Entry 2ASD (X-ray diffraction, 1.95 A resolution); this record covers chains E and A of the 3 polymer chains in the assembly.

[Chain E]
Molecule: 19-nt DNA strand
Sequence (19 nucleotides; numbered 901 to 919; the number before each row is that of its first residue):
   901 CTAACGCTAC CATCCAACC
Unresolved in the structure: 901-902
Modified residues: 8OG (8-oxo-2'-deoxy-guanosine-5'-monophosphate) at position 906

[Chain A]
Protein: DNA polymerase IV
Source organism: Sulfolobus solfataricus
Notes: EC 2.7.7.7
UniProt: Q97W02 (DPO42_SULSO); residue numbers follow UniProt; this construct covers 2-352
Sequence (360 residues; row label = number of the first residue in the row; numbers below 1 keep their minus sign (Gly-7 is residue -7)):
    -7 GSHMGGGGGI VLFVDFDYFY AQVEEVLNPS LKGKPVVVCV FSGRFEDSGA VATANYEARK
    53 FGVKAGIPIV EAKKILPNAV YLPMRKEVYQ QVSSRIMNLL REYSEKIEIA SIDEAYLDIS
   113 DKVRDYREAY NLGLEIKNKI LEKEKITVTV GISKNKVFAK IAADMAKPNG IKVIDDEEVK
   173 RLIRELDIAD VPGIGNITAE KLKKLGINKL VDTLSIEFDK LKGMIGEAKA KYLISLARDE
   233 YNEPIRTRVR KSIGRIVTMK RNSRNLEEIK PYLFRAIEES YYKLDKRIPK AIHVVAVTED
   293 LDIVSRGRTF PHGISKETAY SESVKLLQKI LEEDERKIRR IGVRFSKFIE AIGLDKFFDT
Unresolved in the structure: -7 to 0, 342-352
Differences from the reference sequence: cloning artifact (-7 to 1)
Swiss-Prot annotation at these positions:
  - active site: Glu106
  - binding site (Mg(2+)): Asp7, Asp105
  - site: Tyr12 (Substrate discrimination)
  - mutagenesis: Asp105 to Glu106 (Loss of function), Glu342 to Thr352 (Almost complete loss of interaction with PCNA)
Bound ions: Ca2+ site 1: Asp7, Glu106 (shared with 1 residue of chain D); Ca2+ site 2: Asp7, Phe8, Asp105 (together with 2'-deoxycytidine-5'-triphosphate); Ca2+ site 3: Ala181, Ile186
Ligand contacts: 2'-deoxycytidine-5'-triphosphate (DCP): Asp7, Phe8, Asp9, Tyr10, Phe11, Tyr12, Ala44, Thr45, Tyr48, Arg51, Ala57, Gly58, Ile104, Asp105, Lys159
From the paper describing this entry:
  - binding site for the 19-nt DNA strand (chain E): Val32, Ser34, Ala42, Gly58, Arg331, Arg332
  - binding site for 2'-deoxycytidine-5'-triphosphate: Tyr12, Ala44, Ala57
  - conformationally variable residues: Arg332
  - specificity-determining residues: Arg331, Arg332

[Interface between chain E and chain A]
Residue-residue contacts (37):
  DA903(E) - Lys66(A)  base contact
  DA904(E) - Pro60(A)  sugar contact
  DA904(E) - Glu63(A)  hydrogen bond to the base
  DA904(E) - Lys66(A)  base contact
  DC905(E) - Gly41(A)  hydrogen bond to the phosphate
  DC905(E) - Pro60(A)  sugar contact
  DC905(E) - Leu293(A)  base contact
  8OG_906(E) - Val32(A)  sugar contact
  8OG_906(E) - Ser34(A)  hydrogen bond to the phosphate
  8OG_906(E) - Ser40(A)  phosphate contact
  8OG_906(E) - Gly41(A)  phosphate contact
  8OG_906(E) - Ala42(A)  base contact
  8OG_906(E) - Gly58(A)  base contact
  8OG_906(E) - Arg331(A)  salt bridge to the phosphate
  8OG_906(E) - Arg332(A)  salt bridge to the phosphate
  DC907(E) - Val32(A)  sugar contact
  DC907(E) - Ser34(A)  phosphate contact
  DC907(E) - Arg247(A)  phosphate contact
  DC907(E) - Ile248(A)  sugar contact
  DC907(E) - Thr250(A)  hydrogen bond to the phosphate
  DC907(E) - Arg332(A)  phosphate contact
  DT908(E) - Arg247(A)  salt bridge to the phosphate
  DT908(E) - Ile248(A)  hydrogen bond to the phosphate
  DT908(E) - Arg336(A)  sugar contact
  DA909(E) - Arg242(A)  phosphate contact
  DA909(E) - Ser244(A)  sugar contact
  DA909(E) - Ile245(A)  phosphate contact
  DA909(E) - Gly246(A)  hydrogen bond to the phosphate
  DA909(E) - Arg336(A)  salt bridge to the phosphate
  DC910(E) - Arg242(A)  salt bridge to the phosphate
  DC910(E) - Lys243(A)  hydrogen bond to the phosphate
  DC910(E) - Ser244(A)  hydrogen bond to the phosphate
  DC911(E) - Lys243(A)  salt bridge to the phosphate
  DA912(E) - Ala220(A)  phosphate contact
  DT913(E) - Gly218(A)  phosphate contact
  DT913(E) - Glu219(A)  hydrogen bond to the phosphate
  DT913(E) - Ala220(A)  hydrogen bond to the phosphate
Also at the interface, not in a pair above, chain A (34 interface residues in all): Phe33, Arg36, Val43, Ala44, Val62, Met76, Lys78, Val241, Val249, Lys275

[In short]
11 residues of chain E and 34 residues of chain A are in contact; the contacts include 10 hydrogen bonds and 6
salt bridges. Polar contacts include DA904(E)-Glu63(A), DC905(E)-Gly41(A) and 8OG_906(E)-Ser34(A). From the
paper: a binding site for the 19-nt DNA strand (chain E) at Val32(A), Ser34(A) and Ala42(A) among others; a
binding site for 2'-deoxycytidine-5'-triphosphate at Tyr12(A), Ala44(A) and Ala57(A).
Here chain E is a 19-nt DNA strand and chain A is DNA polymerase IV (Sulfolobus solfataricus). Entry 2ASD
(oxoG-modified Insertion Ternary Complex) was determined by X-ray diffraction, deposited together with 2ASJ,
2ASL, 2ATL and 2AU0.
